Entry 8JDI (X-ray diffraction, 3.37 A resolution); this record covers chains E and F of the 4 polymer chains in the assembly.

# Chain E (and F)
Protein: AcrIF25
From: Alcanivorax sp. KX64203
Notes: chain F of this document is another copy of the same molecule, construct and numbering; everything in this record applies to it too
UniProt: A0A154C2D0 (A0A154C2D0_9GAMM); numbering as in UniProt (aligned over 1-166)
Amino-acid sequence (166 residues; each row starts with the number of its first residue):
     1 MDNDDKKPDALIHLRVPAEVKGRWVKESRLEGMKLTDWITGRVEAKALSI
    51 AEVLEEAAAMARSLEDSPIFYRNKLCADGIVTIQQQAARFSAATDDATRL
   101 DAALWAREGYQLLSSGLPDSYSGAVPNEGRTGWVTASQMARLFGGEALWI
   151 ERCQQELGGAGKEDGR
Disordered / not traced: 1-8, 159-166 (chain F: 1-6, 159-166)

# Chain E / chain F interface
Residue-residue contacts (60):
  Asp9(E) with Val16(F)
  Ala10(E) with Leu14(F); Arg15(F); Val16(F), hydrogen bond (backbone-backbone)
  Leu11(E) with Leu14(F)
  Ile12(E) with Ile12(F); His13(F); Leu14(F), hydrogen bond (backbone-backbone); Lys21(F); Trp24(F), hydrophobic; Leu35(F), hydrophobic
  His13(E) with Ile12(F); His13(F); Thr36(F)
  Leu14(E) with Ala10(F); Leu11(F); Ile12(F), hydrogen bond (backbone-backbone); Leu14(F), hydrophobic; Thr36(F); Ile39(F), hydrophobic
  Arg15(E) with Asp9(F), salt bridge; Leu11(F)
  Val16(E) with Asp9(F); Ala10(F), hydrogen bond (backbone-backbone); Ile12(F), hydrophobic; Thr40(F)
  Ala18(E) with Pro8(F)
  Val20(E) with Glu44(F)
  Lys21(E) with Ala10(F); Leu11(F); Ile12(F)
  Arg23(E) with Glu44(F), salt bridge
  Trp24(E) with Ile12(F), hydrophobic; Thr40(F); Glu44(F)
  Lys26(E) with Arg141(F); Gly144(F)
  Leu30(E) with Gln138(F); Arg141(F); Leu142(F), hydrophobic
  Leu35(E) with Ile12(F), hydrophobic
  Thr36(E) with His13(F); Leu14(F)
  Trp38(E) with Val43(F), hydrophobic
  Ile39(E) with Leu14(F), hydrophobic; Val43(F)
  Thr40(E) with Val16(F); Trp24(F)
  Arg42(E) with Arg42(F); Val43(F); Ala47(F)
  Val43(E) with Trp24(F); Trp38(F), hydrophobic; Ile39(F), hydrophobic; Arg42(F); Val43(F), hydrophobic
  Glu44(E) with Val20(F); Arg23(F), salt bridge; Trp24(F), hydrogen bond
  Ala47(E) with Lys46(F)
Interface residues without a listed pair, chain E (27 interface residues in all): Pro17, Ala45, Lys46
Interface residues without a listed pair, chain F (31 interface residues in all): Pro17, Ala18, Phe143, Leu148

# Summary
27 residues of chain E face 31 of chain F across their interface, with 5 hydrogen bonds and 3 salt bridges.
Polar pairs include Arg15(E)-Asp9(F), Arg23(E)-Glu44(F) and Glu44(E)-Trp24(F).
Both chains are AcrIF25 (Alcanivorax sp. KX64203). Entry 8JDI (Crystal structure of Cas7-AcrIF25 complex) was
determined by X-ray diffraction, deposited together with 8JDH.
